Entry 9F9T (electron microscopy, 2.31 A resolution); this record covers chains A and B of the 28 polymer chains in the assembly.

[Chain A]
Name: Proteasome subunit alpha type
Source organism: Trypanosoma cruzi
UniProt: A0A2V2W7U6 (A0A2V2W7U6_TRYCR); residues 1-250 here = UniProt positions 1-250
Sequence (250 residues; numbered 1 to 250; the number before each row is that of its first residue):
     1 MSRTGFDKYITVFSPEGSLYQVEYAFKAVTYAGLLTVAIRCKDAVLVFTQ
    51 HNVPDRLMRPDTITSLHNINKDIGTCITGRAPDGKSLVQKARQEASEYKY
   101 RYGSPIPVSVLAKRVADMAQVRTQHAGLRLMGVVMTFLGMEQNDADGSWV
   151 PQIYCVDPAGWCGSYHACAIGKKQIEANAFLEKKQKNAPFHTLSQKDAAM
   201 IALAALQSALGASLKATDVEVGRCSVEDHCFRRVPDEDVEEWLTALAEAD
Disordered / not traced: 1-5, 250

[Chain B]
Name: Proteasome 20S B subunit
Source organism: Trypanosoma cruzi
Sequence (288 residues; each row starts with the number of its first residue; numbers below 1 keep their minus sign (Met-56 is residue -56)):
   -56 MFSAGRIHYRLFLLLGGICLARKGYYKISKIEIYIHIHILCVCVVCFATI
    -6 IFFFFCAMSESAYGLTTFSPSGRLVQIEYATTAASKGTTALGVKAMDGVV
    44 IAAEKKTTSPLAASLTVQKVFVLDDHVGCTYSGIGPDCRVLVDAARKACQ
    94 KYRLTYHEPMPVSQLVRHISSLYQEFTQSGGVRPFGCSLLVAGADSQGNH
   144 LYQVDPSGTFWAWKATSIGKGSTDAKTFLEKRYTNEMEIEDAVHTALLTL
   194 KEGFDGTMTAENTQVGRVSEGKFELFTVDQLKDYLDQI
Disordered / not traced: -56 to 3

[How chain A and chain B interact]
Contacting residue pairs (51):
  Ile10(A) - Leu8(B)  hydrophobic
  Thr11(A) - Arg126(B)
  Val12(A) - Gln19(B)
  Phe13(A) - Gln19(B)  hydrogen bond (backbone-side chain)
  Phe13(A) - Tyr22(B)
  Phe13(A) - Ala23(B)  hydrophobic
  Phe13(A) - Ile77(B)  hydrophobic
  Phe13(A) - Arg126(B)
  Phe13(A) - Pro127(B)
  Phe13(A) - Gly129(B)
  Ser14(A) - Tyr22(B)
  Pro15(A) - Tyr22(B)  hydrophobic
  Glu16(A) - Lys29(B)  hydrogen bond (backbone-side chain)
  Gly17(A) - Tyr22(B)
  Gly17(A) - Ala26(B)
  Leu19(A) - Arg126(B)
  Ala116(A) - Arg82(B)
  Asp117(A) - Arg82(B)  salt bridge
  Gln120(A) - Pro79(B)
  Gln120(A) - Asp80(B)  hydrogen bond
  Gln120(A) - Val83(B)
  Thr123(A) - Arg126(B)  hydrogen bond (backbone-side chain)
  Gln124(A) - Phe119(B)
  Gln124(A) - Gly124(B)
  Gln124(A) - Val125(B)
  Gln124(A) - Arg126(B)  hydrogen bond (backbone-backbone)
  Gln124(A) - Pro127(B)
  Gln124(A) - Phe128(B)
  His125(A) - Gly124(B)
  His125(A) - Val125(B)
  Ala126(A) - Gly124(B)  hydrogen bond (backbone-backbone)
  Tyr154(A) - Thr59(B)
  Ala159(A) - Pro79(B)
  Gly160(A) - Pro79(B)
  Gly160(A) - Arg82(B)  hydrogen bond (backbone-side chain)
  Ser164(A) - Ala55(B)
  Ser164(A) - Ala56(B)  hydrogen bond (backbone-backbone)
  Ser164(A) - Thr59(B)  hydrogen bond
  Tyr165(A) - Leu54(B)
  Tyr165(A) - Ala55(B)  hydrophobic
  His166(A) - Pro53(B)
  His166(A) - Leu54(B)  hydrogen bond (backbone-backbone)
  His166(A) - Ala55(B)  hydrogen bond (side chain-backbone)
  His166(A) - Ala56(B)
  Ala167(A) - Leu54(B)
  Asn178(A) - Leu54(B)
  Glu182(A) - Ser52(B)
  Glu182(A) - Pro53(B)
  Gln185(A) - Pro53(B)  hydrogen bond (side chain-backbone)
  Gln185(A) - Leu54(B)
  Phe190(A) - Leu54(B)  hydrophobic
Interface residues without a listed pair, chain A (31 interface residues in all): Arg40, Lys113, Trp161, Leu181
Interface residues without a listed pair, chain B (28 interface residues in all): Ser4, Thr25, Asp86, Arg89

[Overview]
The interface between chain A and chain B involves 31 residues on one side and 28 on the other, with 12
hydrogen bonds and 1 salt bridge. Polar pairs include Asp117(A)-Arg82(B), Phe13(A)-Gln19(B) and
Glu16(A)-Lys29(B).
Here chain A is Proteasome subunit alpha type and chain B is Proteasome 20S B subunit, both from Trypanosoma
cruzi. Entry 9F9T (CryoEM structure of native Trypanosoma cruzi apo proteasome 20S subunit) was determined by
electron microscopy, deposited together with 9F9P.
